1EGW - chains F and A of the 4 polymer chains in the assembly; structure by X-ray diffraction, 1.50 A resolution.

== Chain F ==
Molecule: 17-nt DNA strand
Sequence (17 nucleotides; each row starts with the number of its first residue):
     1 TAAGCTAATA ATAGCTT

== Chain A ==
Molecule: Mads box transcription enhancer factor 2, polypeptide A
Organism: Homo sapiens
Notes: fragment: n-terminus, residues 2-78
UniProt: Q02078 (MEF2A_HUMAN); numbering as in UniProt (aligned over 2-78)
Chain sequence (77 residues; numbered 2 to 78; the number before each row is that of its first residue):
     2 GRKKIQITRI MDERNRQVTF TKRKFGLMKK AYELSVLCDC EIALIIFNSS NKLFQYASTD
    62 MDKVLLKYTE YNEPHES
Disordered / not traced: 73-78
Curated features (UniProtKB/Swiss-Prot):
  - modified residue: Ser59 (Phosphoserine)

== Interface between chain F and chain A ==
Contacting residue pairs (25):
  DA2(F) - Arg15(A)  salt bridge to the phosphate
  DT6(F) - Arg3(A)  hydrogen bond to the base
  DA7(F) - Arg3(A)  hydrogen bond to the sugar
  DA8(F) - Gly2(A)  hydrogen bond to the base
  DA8(F) - Arg3(A)  sugar contact
  DT9(F) - Gly2(A)  hydrogen bond to the sugar
  DT9(F) - Lys5(A)  sugar contact
  DA10(F) - Lys5(A)  phosphate contact
  DA11(F) - Lys30(A)  salt bridge to the phosphate
  DA11(F) - Lys31(A)  phosphate contact
  DT12(F) - Gly2(A)  hydrogen bond to the base
  DT12(F) - Arg24(A)  phosphate contact
  DT12(F) - Gly27(A)  phosphate contact
  DT12(F) - Lys31(A)  salt bridge to the phosphate
  DA13(F) - Gly2(A)  sugar contact
  DA13(F) - Arg3(A)  hydrogen bond to the base
  DA13(F) - Lys4(A)  sugar contact
  DA13(F) - Ile6(A)  phosphate contact
  DA13(F) - Thr20(A)  phosphate contact
  DA13(F) - Lys23(A)  hydrogen bond to the base
  DA13(F) - Arg24(A)  salt bridge to the phosphate
  DG14(F) - Arg3(A)  base contact
  DG14(F) - Ile6(A)  phosphate contact
  DG14(F) - Lys23(A)  hydrogen bond to the base
  DC15(F) - Arg3(A)  sugar contact
Other interface residues (no listed pair), chain F (12 interface residues in all): DC5
Other interface residues (no listed pair), chain A (13 interface residues in all): Asn16

== In short ==
The interface between chain F and chain A involves 12 residues on one side and 13 on the other; the contacts
include 8 hydrogen bonds and 4 salt bridges. Among the polar pairs are DT6(F)-Arg3(A), DA8(F)-Gly2(A) and
DT12(F)-Gly2(A).
Here chain F is a 17-nt DNA strand and chain A is Mads box transcription enhancer factor 2, polypeptide A
(Homo sapiens). Entry 1EGW (Crystal structure of MEF2A core bound to DNA) was determined by X-ray diffraction.
